PDB entry 8U8E | electron microscopy, 3.33 A resolution | chains B and D of the 4 polymer chains in the assembly

[Chain B]
Protein: THP1 isoform 1
Organism: Saccharomyces cerevisiae
UniProt: A0A8H4BWR8 (A0A8H4BWR8_YEASX); residues 1-455 here = UniProt positions 1-455
Sequence (455 residues; row label = number of the first residue in the row):
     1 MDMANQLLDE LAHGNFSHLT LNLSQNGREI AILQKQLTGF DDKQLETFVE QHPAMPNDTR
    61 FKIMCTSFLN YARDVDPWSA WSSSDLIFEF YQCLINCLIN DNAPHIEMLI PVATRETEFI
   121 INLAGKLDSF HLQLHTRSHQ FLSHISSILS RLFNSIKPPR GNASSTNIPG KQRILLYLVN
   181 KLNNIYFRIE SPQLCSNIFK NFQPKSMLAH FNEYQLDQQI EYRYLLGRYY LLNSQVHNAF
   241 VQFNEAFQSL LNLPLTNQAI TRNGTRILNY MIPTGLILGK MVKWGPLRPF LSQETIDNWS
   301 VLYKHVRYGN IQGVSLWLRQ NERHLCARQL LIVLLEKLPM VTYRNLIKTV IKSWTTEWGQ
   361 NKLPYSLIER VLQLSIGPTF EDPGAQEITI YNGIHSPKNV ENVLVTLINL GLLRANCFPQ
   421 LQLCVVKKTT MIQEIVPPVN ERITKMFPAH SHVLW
Not modelled in the structure: 1, 160-166

[Chain D]
Protein: RNA helicase
Organism: Saccharomyces cerevisiae
Notes: EC 3.6.4.13
UniProt: A0A7I9D9F6 (A0A7I9D9F6_YEASX); numbering as in UniProt (aligned over 1-446)
Sequence (446 residues; numbered 1 to 446; the number before each row is that of its first residue):
     1 MSHEGEEDLL EYSDNEQEIQ IDASKAAEAG ETGAATSATE GDNNNNTAAG DKKGSYVGIH
    61 STGFKDFLLK PELSRAIIDC GFEHPSEVQQ HTIPQSIHGT DVLCQAKSGL GKTAVFVLST
   121 LQQLXPVPGE VAVVVICNAR ELAYQIRNEY LRFSKYMPDV KTAVFYGGTP ISKDAELLKN
   181 KDTAPHIVVA TPGRLKALVR EKYIDLSHVK NFVIDECDKV LEELDMRRDV QEIFRATPRD
   241 KQVMMFSATL SQEIRPICRR FLQNPLEIFV DDEAKLTLHG LQQYYIKLEE REKNRKLAQL
   301 LDDLEFNQVI IFVKSTTRAN ELTKLLNASN FPAITVHGHM KQEERIARYK AFKDFEKRIC
   361 VSTDVFGRGI DIERINLAIN YDLTNEADQY LHRVGRAGRF GTKGLAISFV SSKEDEEVLA
   421 KIQERFDVKI AEFPEEGIDP STYLNN
Not modelled in the structure: 1-9, 16-62, 271-446
Modified positions: A1AMM (4-benzyl-L-phenylalanine) at position 125
Sequence notes: conflict A1AMM_125 (Asp in A0A7I9D9F6)

[Interface between chain B and chain D]
Contacting residue pairs - 12 pairs, chain B then chain D:
  S147(B) with A1AMM_125(D)
  R151(B) with A1AMM_125(D)
  N154(B) with H98(D)
  N197(B) with H98(D), hydrogen bond
  K362(B) with L10(D)
  R414(B) with Y12(D)
  A415(B) with Y12(D)
  N416(B) with Y12(D); S13(D), hydrogen bond
  F418(B) with L10(D), hydrophobic
  V425(B) with L10(D)
  K427(B) with Y12(D)
Also at the interface, not in a pair above, chain B (17 interface residues in all): Q92, S143, L194, N361, L421, V426
Also at the interface, not in a pair above, chain D (7 interface residues in all): E11, L68

[Overview]
17 residues of chain B face 7 of chain D across their interface, with 2 hydrogen bonds. Polar pairs include
N197(B)-H98(D) and N416(B)-S13(D).
Here chain B is THP1 isoform 1 and chain D is RNA helicase, both from Saccharomyces cerevisiae. Entry 8U8E
(Cryo-EM structure of the TREX-2 complex in association with Sub2) was determined by electron microscopy (same
publication as 8U8C and 8U8D).
